PDB entry 4DJ7 | X-ray diffraction, 2.81 A resolution | chains A and C of the 6 polymer chains in the assembly

== Chain A (and C) ==
Protein: Hemagglutinin
From: Influenza A virus (A/Netherlands/219/2003(H7N7))
Notes: chain C of this document is another copy of the same molecule, construct and numbering; everything in this record applies to it too
Reference sequence: Q6VMK1 (Q6VMK1_9INFA); the author numbering skips numbers that UniProt does not, so the offset changes along the chain: 1-252 = UniProt 26-277; 254-324 = UniProt 278-348
Chain sequence (327 residues; row label = number of the first residue in the row; note: 1 number in that range is skipped by the numbering (no residue carries it; nothing is unmodelled there); numbers below 1 keep their minus sign (Ala-3 is residue -3)):
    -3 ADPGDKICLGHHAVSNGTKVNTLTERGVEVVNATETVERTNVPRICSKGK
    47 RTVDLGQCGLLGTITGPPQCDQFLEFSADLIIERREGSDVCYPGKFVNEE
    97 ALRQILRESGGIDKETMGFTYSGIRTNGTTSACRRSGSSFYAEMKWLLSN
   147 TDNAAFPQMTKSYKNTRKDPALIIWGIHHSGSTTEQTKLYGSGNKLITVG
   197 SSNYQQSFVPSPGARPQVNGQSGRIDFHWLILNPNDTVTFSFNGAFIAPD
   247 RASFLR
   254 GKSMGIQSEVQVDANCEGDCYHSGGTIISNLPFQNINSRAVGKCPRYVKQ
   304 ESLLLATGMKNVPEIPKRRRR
Disordered / not traced: -3 to 0, 318-324 (chain C: -3 to 1, 318-324)
Construct notes: expression tag (-3 to 0)
Disulfides: Cys42-Cys269, Cys54-Cys66, Cys87-Cys129, Cys273-Cys297
Glycans and other covalent adducts: N-acetylglucosamine (NAG) linked to Asn28, Asn123, Asn231

== Chain A / chain C interface ==
Residue-residue contacts (12):
  Gln154(A) - Ala210(C)
  Leu192(A) - Pro208(C)
  Leu192(A) - Gly209(C)
  Thr194(A) - Ala210(C)
  Thr194(A) - Arg211(C)
  Gln201(A) - Gly90(C)
  Gln201(A) - Lys91(C)  hydrogen bond (backbone-side chain)
  Gln201(A) - Arg220(C)
  Gln201(A) - Asp222(C)  hydrogen bond
  Ser203(A) - Arg211(C)
  Ser237(A) - Ala210(C)
  Ser237(A) - Pro212(C)
Interface residues without a listed pair, chain A (7 interface residues in all): Thr235
Interface residues without a listed pair, chain C (11 interface residues in all): Pro89, Ser207

== In short ==
7 residues of chain A face 11 of chain C across their interface, with 2 hydrogen bonds. Polar pairs include
Gln201(A)-Lys91(C) and Gln201(A)-Asp222(C). N-acetylglucosamine is covalently linked to Asn28(A), Asn123(A)
and Asn231(A).
Both chains are Hemagglutinin (Influenza A virus (A/Netherlands/219/2003(H7N7))). Entry 4DJ7 (Structure of the
hemagglutinin complexed with 3SLN from a highly pathogenic H7N7 influenza virus) was determined by X-ray
diffraction (same publication as 4DJ6).
